Entry 6REP (electron microscopy, 3.10 A resolution); this record covers chains U and Z of the 31 polymer chains in the assembly.

Chain U:
Name: ATP synthase subunit alpha
Organism: Polytomella sp. Pringsheim 198.80
Reference sequence: A0ZW40 (A0ZW40_9CHLO); residue numbers follow UniProt; this construct covers 1-562
Sequence (562 residues; row label = number of the first residue in the row):
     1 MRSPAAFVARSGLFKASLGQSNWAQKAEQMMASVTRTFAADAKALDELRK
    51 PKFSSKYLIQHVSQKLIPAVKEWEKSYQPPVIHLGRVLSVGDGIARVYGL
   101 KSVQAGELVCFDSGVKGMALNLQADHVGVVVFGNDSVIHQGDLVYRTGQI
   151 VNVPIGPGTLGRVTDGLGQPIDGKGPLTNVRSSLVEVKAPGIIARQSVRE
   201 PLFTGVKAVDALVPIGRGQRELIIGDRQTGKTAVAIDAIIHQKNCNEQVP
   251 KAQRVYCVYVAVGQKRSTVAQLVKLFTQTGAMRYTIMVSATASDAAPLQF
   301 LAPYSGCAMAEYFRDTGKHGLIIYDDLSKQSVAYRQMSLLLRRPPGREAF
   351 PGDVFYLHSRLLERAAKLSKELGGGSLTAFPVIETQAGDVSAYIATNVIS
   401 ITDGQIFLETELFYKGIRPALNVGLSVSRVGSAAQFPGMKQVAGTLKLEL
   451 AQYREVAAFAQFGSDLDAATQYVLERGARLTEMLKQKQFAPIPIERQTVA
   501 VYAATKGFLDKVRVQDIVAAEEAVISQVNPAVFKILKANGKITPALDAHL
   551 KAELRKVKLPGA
Unresolved in the structure: 1-39
Construct notes: conflict Arg-266 (Lys in A0ZW40)
Metal / ion sites: Mg2+: Thr-232 (together with ATP)
Residues lining bound ligands:
  - ADP (adenosine-5'-diphosphate): Val-427, Ser-428, Arg-429
  - ATP (adenosine-5'-triphosphate): Asp-226, Arg-227, Gln-228, Thr-229, Gly-230, Lys-231, Thr-232, Ala-233, Glu-384, Phe-413, Arg-418, Pro-419, Gln-486, Lys-487, Gln-488
Reported in the primary citation:
  - binding site for ADP: Arg-429

Chain Z:
Name: ATP synthase subunit beta
Organism: Polytomella sp. Pringsheim 198.80
Notes: EC 7.1.2.2
Reference sequence: A0ZW41 (A0ZW41_9CHLO); residue numbers follow UniProt; this construct covers 1-574
Sequence (574 residues; numbered 1 to 574; the number before each row is that of its first residue):
     1 MALRYAAGLAKNVVQRQGASLNIARAFAAEPAPAIDAGYVSQVIGPVVDV
    51 RFDGELPSILSSLEVEGHSVRLVLEVAQHMGDNTVRCIAMDSTDGLVRGQ
   101 KVVDTGSPIKVPVGRGTLGRIMNVIGEPVDEQGPIDAADIWSIHREAPEF
   151 TEQSTEQEILVTGIKVVDLLAPYQRGGKIGLFGGAGVGKTVLIMELINNV
   201 AKAHGGFSVFAGVGERTREGNDLYREMIESGVIKLGAERGNSKCTLVYGQ
   251 MNEPPGARARVALTGLTVAEYFRDIEGQDVLLFVDNIFRFTQANSEVSAL
   301 LGRIPSAVGYQPTLATDLGGLQERITTTTKGSITSVQAVYVPADDLTDPA
   351 PATTFAHLDATTVLSRSIAELGIYPAVDPLDSTSRMLNPNVIGAEHYNVA
   401 RGVQKVLQDYKNLQDIIAILGMDELSEEDKLTVARARKIQRFLSQPFQVA
   451 EVFTGTPGKYVDLADTISGFQGVLTGKYDDLPEMAFYMVGDIKEVKEKAD
   501 KMAKDIASRKEADNKKVSEELKDIPSLDKLVSEIKEVVIEEDDGLEEDFK
   551 AEALSSETVVLNEEGKSVPLPKKN
Unresolved in the structure: 1-32
Construct notes: conflict Ala-350 (Gly in A0ZW41), Leu-387 (Arg in A0ZW41)
Metal / ion sites: Mg2+: Thr-190 (together with ADP)
Residues lining bound ligands:
  - ADP (adenosine-5'-diphosphate): Ala-185, Gly-186, Val-187, Gly-188, Lys-189, Thr-190, Val-191, Arg-216, Glu-219, Tyr-374, Pro-375, Phe-447, Ala-450, Phe-453, Thr-454
  - ATP (adenosine-5'-triphosphate): Ser-384, Arg-385, Leu-387, Asn-388, Tyr-397, Arg-401

Chain U / chain Z interface:
Pairs across the interface (95; chain U residue first):
  Leu-88(U) / Gly-81(Z)
  Ser-89(U) / His-79(Z)
  Ser-89(U) / Met-80(Z)
  Ser-89(U) / Gly-81(Z)
  Val-90(U) / Ile-59(Z)  hydrophobic
  Val-90(U) / Gln-78(Z)
  Val-90(U) / His-79(Z)  hydrogen bond (backbone-backbone)
  Gly-91(U) / Gln-78(Z)
  Asp-92(U) / Gln-78(Z)  hydrogen bond
  Asp-92(U) / Arg-303(Z)  salt bridge
  Asn-134(U) / Glu-146(Z)
  Asp-135(U) / Ile-59(Z)
  Ser-136(U) / Ser-58(Z)
  Ser-136(U) / Ile-59(Z)
  Ser-136(U) / Leu-60(Z)
  His-139(U) / Pro-57(Z)
  His-139(U) / Ser-58(Z)  hydrogen bond
  His-139(U) / His-79(Z)
  Gln-140(U) / Leu-56(Z)
  Gln-140(U) / His-79(Z)  hydrogen bond (backbone-side chain)
  Gln-140(U) / Gly-81(Z)
  Gln-140(U) / Asp-82(Z)
  Gln-140(U) / Asn-83(Z)  hydrogen bond (side chain-backbone)
  Val-163(U) / Phe-150(Z)  hydrophobic
  Ile-171(U) / Phe-150(Z)
  Ile-171(U) / Thr-151(Z)
  Asp-172(U) / Phe-150(Z)
  Asp-172(U) / Thr-151(Z)
  Gly-173(U) / Thr-151(Z)
  Arg-227(U) / Phe-355(Z)
  Arg-227(U) / Asp-381(Z)  salt bridge
  Gln-228(U) / Thr-383(Z)
  Gln-228(U) / Arg-385(Z)
  Lys-265(U) / Lys-178(Z)
  Lys-265(U) / Glu-323(Z)
  Lys-265(U) / His-357(Z)
  Lys-265(U) / Leu-358(Z)
  Lys-265(U) / Asp-359(Z)  salt bridge
  Arg-266(U) / Ala-147(Z)  hydrogen bond (side chain-backbone)
  Arg-266(U) / Pro-148(Z)  hydrogen bond (side chain-backbone)
  Arg-266(U) / Glu-149(Z)
  Arg-266(U) / Phe-150(Z)
  Arg-266(U) / Glu-323(Z)  hydrogen bond (backbone-side chain)
  Ser-267(U) / Gln-153(Z)
  Val-269(U) / Phe-150(Z)  hydrophobic
  Ala-270(U) / Phe-150(Z)  hydrophobic
  Ala-270(U) / Gln-153(Z)
  Ala-270(U) / Thr-155(Z)
  Gln-271(U) / Thr-155(Z)
  Gln-271(U) / Gln-157(Z)
  Val-273(U) / Phe-150(Z)  hydrophobic
  Lys-274(U) / Thr-155(Z)
  Ala-292(U) / Gly-319(Z)
  Ala-292(U) / His-357(Z)
  Ser-293(U) / Ala-147(Z)
  Ser-293(U) / Gly-319(Z)
  Ser-293(U) / Glu-323(Z)
  Asp-294(U) / Thr-316(Z)
  Gln-299(U) / Thr-316(Z)
  Lys-329(U) / Ala-356(Z)
  Arg-335(U) / Ala-307(Z)
  Gln-336(U) / Pro-312(Z)
  Gln-336(U) / Thr-313(Z)
  Gln-336(U) / Thr-316(Z)  hydrogen bond
  Leu-339(U) / Ile-304(Z)  hydrophobic
  Leu-339(U) / Ser-306(Z)
  Leu-339(U) / Pro-312(Z)  hydrophobic
  Leu-340(U) / Pro-312(Z)  hydrophobic
  Leu-340(U) / Thr-313(Z)
  Arg-342(U) / Gly-302(Z)  hydrogen bond (side chain-backbone)
  Arg-342(U) / Ile-304(Z)
  Arg-343(U) / Ile-304(Z)
  Pro-345(U) / Ile-304(Z)  hydrophobic
  Glu-348(U) / Ala-307(Z)
  Ala-349(U) / Pro-305(Z)
  Ala-349(U) / Ser-306(Z)
  Ala-349(U) / Ala-307(Z)
  Gln-386(U) / Thr-347(Z)
  Gln-386(U) / Ala-352(Z)
  Glu-411(U) / Gln-408(Z)
  Glu-411(U) / Lys-411(Z)  salt bridge
  Tyr-414(U) / Leu-380(Z)
  Tyr-414(U) / Thr-383(Z)
  Tyr-414(U) / Gln-404(Z)
  Tyr-414(U) / Lys-405(Z)
  Tyr-414(U) / Gln-408(Z)
  Lys-415(U) / Lys-405(Z)  hydrogen bond (backbone-side chain)
  Lys-415(U) / Gln-408(Z)
  Lys-415(U) / Asp-409(Z)
  Lys-415(U) / Asn-412(Z)
  Arg-418(U) / Tyr-397(Z)  hydrogen bond
  Arg-418(U) / Arg-401(Z)
  Gln-461(U) / Leu-420(Z)
  Gln-461(U) / Glu-424(Z)
  Gln-488(U) / Asn-388(Z)
Other interface residues (no listed pair), chain U (51 interface residues in all): Ile-138, Ala-296, Val-332, Ala-387, Phe-413, Lys-487
Other interface residues (no listed pair), chain Z (62 interface residues in all): Glu-156, Ala-315, Gly-320, Leu-346, Val-363, Ser-382, Pro-389, Ile-416

In short:
Chain U and chain Z form an interface of 51 and 62 residues respectively, with 12 hydrogen bonds and 4 salt
bridges. Polar pairs include Asp-92(U)/Arg-303(Z), Arg-227(U)/Asp-381(Z) and Lys-265(U)/Asp-359(Z). ATP is
bound between chain U and chain Z. Ligands of chain U: ADP. From the paper: a binding site for ADP at
Arg-429(U).
Here chain U is ATP synthase subunit alpha and chain Z is ATP synthase subunit beta, both from Polytomella sp.
Pringsheim 198.80. Entry 6REP (Cryo-EM structure of Polytomella F-ATP synthase, Primary rotary state 3,
composite map) was determined by electron microscopy (same publication as 6RD4, 6RD5, 6RD6, 6RD7, 6RD8, 6RD9
and 46 further entries).
